PDB entry 2NO3 | X-ray diffraction, 3.20 A resolution | chains A and F

# Chain A
Protein: Mitogen-activated protein kinase 8
From: Homo sapiens
Notes: EC 2.7.11.24; fragment: JNK1 residues 1-364
UniProt: P45983 (MK08_HUMAN); residues 1-364 here = UniProt positions 1-364
Chain sequence (370 residues; numbered 1 to 370; the number before each row is that of its first residue):
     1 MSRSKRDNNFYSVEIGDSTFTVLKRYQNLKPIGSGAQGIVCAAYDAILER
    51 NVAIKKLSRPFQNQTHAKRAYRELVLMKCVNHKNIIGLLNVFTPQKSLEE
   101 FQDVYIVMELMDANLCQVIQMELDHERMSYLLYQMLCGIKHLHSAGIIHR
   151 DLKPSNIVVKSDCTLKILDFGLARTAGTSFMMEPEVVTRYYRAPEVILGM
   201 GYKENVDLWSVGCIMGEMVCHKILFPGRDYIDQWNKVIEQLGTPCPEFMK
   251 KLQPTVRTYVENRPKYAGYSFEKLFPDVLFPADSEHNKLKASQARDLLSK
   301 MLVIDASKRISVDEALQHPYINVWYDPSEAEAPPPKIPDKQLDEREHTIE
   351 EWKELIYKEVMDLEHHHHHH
Not modelled in the structure: 1-7, 365-370
Sequence notes: engineered mutation Glu183 (Thr in P45983), Glu185 (Tyr in P45983); expression tag (365-370)
Residues lining bound ligands: 859 (2-({2-[(3-hydroxyphenyl)amino]pyrimidin-4-yl}amino)benzamide): Ile32, Gly33, Val40, Ala53, Lys55, Ile86, Met108, Glu109, Leu110, Met111, Asp112, Ala113, Asn114, Val158, Leu168, Asp169
UniProt features mapped onto this chain:
  - active site: Asp151 (Proton acceptor)
  - binding site (ATP): Ile32 to Val40, Lys55
  - modified residue: Cys116 (S-nitrosocysteine)
  - natural variant: Gly171 (G171S: In a renal clear cell carcinoma sample), Gly177 (G177R: In a glioblastoma multiforme sample)
  - mutagenesis: Lys55 (K55D: Abolished protein kinase activity)

# Chain F
Protein: C-JUN-AMINO-TERMINAL KINASE-INTERACTING protein 1
Notes: fragment: pepjip1 peptide
Chain sequence (11 residues; numbered 553 to 563; the number before each row is that of its first residue):
   553 RPKRPTTLNLF
Not modelled in the structure: 553

# How chain A and chain F interact
Residue-residue contacts (25):
  Asp112(A) - Leu562(F)
  Gln117(A) - Leu562(F)
  Met121(A) - Leu560(F)  hydrophobic
  Met121(A) - Asn561(F)
  Glu126(A) - Pro557(F)
  Arg127(A) - Pro557(F)
  Arg127(A) - Thr559(F)  hydrogen bond (side chain-backbone)
  Arg127(A) - Leu560(F)
  Tyr130(A) - Arg556(F)
  Tyr130(A) - Pro557(F)
  Tyr133(A) - Arg556(F)
  Val159(A) - Leu562(F)  hydrophobic
  Lys160(A) - Leu560(F)
  Ser161(A) - Thr558(F)
  Ser161(A) - Thr559(F)
  Ser161(A) - Leu560(F)  hydrogen bond (backbone-backbone)
  Asp162(A) - Pro557(F)
  Asp162(A) - Thr558(F)
  Cys163(A) - Thr559(F)
  Cys163(A) - Leu560(F)  hydrophobic
  Trp324(A) - Lys555(F)
  Trp324(A) - Arg556(F)  hydrogen bond (backbone-side chain)
  Trp324(A) - Pro557(F)
  Asp326(A) - Arg556(F)
  Glu329(A) - Arg556(F)  salt bridge
Other interface residues (no listed pair), chain A (18 interface residues in all): Lys83, Leu123, Val323
Other interface residues (no listed pair), chain F (10 interface residues in all): Pro554, Phe563

# In short
18 residues of chain A and 10 residues of chain F are in contact, with 3 hydrogen bonds and 1 salt bridge.
Among the polar pairs are Glu329(A)-Arg556(F), Arg127(A)-Thr559(F) and Trp324(A)-Arg556(F). Chain A binds
compound 859.
Chain A is Mitogen-activated protein kinase 8 (Homo sapiens) and chain F is C-JUN-AMINO-TERMINAL
KINASE-INTERACTING protein 1; the structure, Novel 4-anilinopyrimidines as potent JNK1 Inhibitors, was
determined by X-ray diffraction.
